4JT0 - chains T and U of the 30 polymer chains in the assembly; structure by X-ray diffraction, 3.10 A resolution.

== Chain T ==
Molecule: Probable proteasome subunit alpha type-7
Organism: Saccharomyces cerevisiae
Notes: EC 3.4.25.1
UniProt: P21242 (PSA7_YEAST); residues -3 to 284 here correspond to UniProt positions 1-288 (UniProt number = residue number + 4)
Chain sequence (288 residues; row label = number of the first residue in the row; numbers below 1 keep their minus sign (Met-3 is residue -3)):
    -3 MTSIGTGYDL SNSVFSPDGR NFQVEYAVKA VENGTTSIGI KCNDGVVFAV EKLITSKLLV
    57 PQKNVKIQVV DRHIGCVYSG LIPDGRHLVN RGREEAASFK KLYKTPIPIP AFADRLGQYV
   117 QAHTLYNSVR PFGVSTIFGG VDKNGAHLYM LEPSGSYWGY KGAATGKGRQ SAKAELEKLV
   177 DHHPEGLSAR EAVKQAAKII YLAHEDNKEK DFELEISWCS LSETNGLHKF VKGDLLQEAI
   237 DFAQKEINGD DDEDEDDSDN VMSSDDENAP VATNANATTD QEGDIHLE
Unresolved in the structure: -3 to 0, 245-284
UniProt features mapped onto this chain:
  - modified residue: Thr-2 (N-acetylthreonine)

== Chain U ==
Molecule: Proteasome subunit alpha type-1
Organism: Saccharomyces cerevisiae
Notes: EC 3.4.25.1
UniProt: P21243 (PSA1_YEAST); residues -8 to 243 here correspond to UniProt positions 1-252 (UniProt number = residue number + 9)
Chain sequence (252 residues; row label = number of the first residue in the row; numbers below 1 keep their minus sign (Met-8 is residue -8)):
    -8 MSGAAAASAA GYDRHITIFS PEGRLYQVEY AFKATNQTNI NSLAVRGKDC TVVISQKKVP
    52 DKLLDPTTVS YIFCISRTIG MVVNGPIPDA RNAALRAKAE AAEFRYKYGY DMPCDVLAKR
   112 MANLSQIYTQ RAYMRPLGVI LTFVSVDEEL GPSIYKTDPA GYYVGYKATA TGPKQQEITT
   172 NLENHFKKSK IDHINEESWE KVVEFAITHM IDALGTEFSK NDLEVGVATK DKFFTLSAEN
   232 IEERLVAIAE QD
Unresolved in the structure: -8 to 0

== Chain T / chain U interface ==
Residue-residue contacts (63; chain T residue first):
  Thr2(T) - His6(U)
  Gly3(T) - His6(U)
  Tyr4(T) - Arg5(U)
  Tyr4(T) - Tyr21(U)
  Ser9(T) - Arg126(U)
  Val10(T) - His6(U)
  Val10(T) - Gln18(U)
  Phe11(T) - Gln18(U)  hydrogen bond (backbone-side chain)
  Phe11(T) - Tyr21(U)
  Phe11(T) - Ala22(U)  hydrophobic
  Phe11(T) - Ala25(U)  hydrophobic
  Phe11(T) - Arg126(U)
  Phe11(T) - Pro127(U)
  Phe11(T) - Gly129(U)
  Ser12(T) - Tyr21(U)
  Pro13(T) - Tyr21(U)  hydrophobic
  Pro13(T) - Lys24(U)
  Gly15(T) - Tyr21(U)
  Gly15(T) - Ala25(U)
  Gly15(T) - Gln28(U)
  Arg16(T) - Gln28(U)
  Gln114(T) - Arg82(U)  hydrogen bond (side chain-backbone)
  Gln114(T) - Asn83(U)
  Gln114(T) - Leu86(U)
  Gln117(T) - Pro79(U)
  Gln117(T) - Asp80(U)
  Gln117(T) - Asn83(U)  hydrogen bond
  Gln117(T) - Arg126(U)
  Thr120(T) - Arg126(U)  hydrogen bond (backbone-side chain)
  Leu121(T) - Tyr124(U)
  Leu121(T) - Arg126(U)
  Leu121(T) - Leu128(U)  hydrophobic
  Tyr122(T) - Tyr124(U)
  Tyr122(T) - Met125(U)  hydrophobic
  Ser150(T) - Pro79(U)
  Gly151(T) - Pro79(U)
  Ser152(T) - Ile78(U)
  Ser152(T) - Pro79(U)
  Tyr153(T) - Arg82(U)  hydrogen bond (backbone-side chain)
  Trp154(T) - Leu55(U)  hydrophobic
  Trp154(T) - Thr59(U)
  Trp154(T) - Val60(U)  hydrophobic
  Trp154(T) - Ser61(U)
  Trp154(T) - Tyr62(U)
  Trp154(T) - Ile78(U)  hydrophobic
  Trp154(T) - Arg82(U)
  Gly155(T) - Leu55(U)
  Gly155(T) - Asp56(U)  hydrogen bond (backbone-backbone)
  Gly155(T) - Thr59(U)  hydrogen bond (backbone-side chain)
  Tyr156(T) - Leu54(U)
  Tyr156(T) - Leu55(U)
  Tyr156(T) - Asp56(U)
  Lys157(T) - Lys53(U)
  Lys157(T) - Leu54(U)  hydrogen bond (backbone-backbone)
  Lys157(T) - Leu55(U)
  Gly158(T) - Leu54(U)
  Lys169(T) - Leu54(U)
  Leu172(T) - Leu54(U)  hydrophobic
  Glu173(T) - Asp52(U)
  Glu173(T) - Lys53(U)  salt bridge
  Glu173(T) - Leu54(U)
  Val176(T) - Leu54(U)  hydrophobic
  Asp177(T) - Lys53(U)  salt bridge
Interface residues without a listed pair, chain T (32 interface residues in all): Asp14, Lys37, Asp110
Interface residues without a listed pair, chain U (30 interface residues in all): Pro57

== In short ==
32 residues of chain T and 30 residues of chain U are in contact, with 8 hydrogen bonds and 2 salt bridges.
Polar contacts include Glu173(T)-Lys53(U), Asp177(T)-Lys53(U) and Phe11(T)-Gln18(U).
Chain T is Probable proteasome subunit alpha type-7 and chain U is Proteasome subunit alpha type-1, both from
Saccharomyces cerevisiae; the structure, Yeast 20S proteasome in complex with the dimerized linear mimetic of
TMC-95A - yCP:4a, was determined by X-ray diffraction, deposited together with 4JSQ and 4JSU.
